Entry 3ND6 (X-ray diffraction, 2.30 A resolution); this record covers chains A and B of the 6 polymer chains in the assembly.

[Chain A (and B)]
Molecule: Phosphopantetheine adenylyltransferase
Organism: Enterococcus faecalis
Notes: EC 2.7.7.3; chain B of this document is another copy of the same molecule, construct and numbering; everything in this record applies to it too
UniProtKB: Q831P9 (COAD_ENTFA); residues 1-163 here = UniProt positions 1-163
Chain sequence (171 residues; row label = number of the first residue in the row):
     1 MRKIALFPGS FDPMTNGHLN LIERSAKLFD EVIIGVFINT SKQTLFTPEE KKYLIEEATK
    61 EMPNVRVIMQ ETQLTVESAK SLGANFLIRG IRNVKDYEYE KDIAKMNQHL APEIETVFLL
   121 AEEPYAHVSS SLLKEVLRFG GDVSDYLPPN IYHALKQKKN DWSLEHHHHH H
Disordered / not traced: 39-44, 159-171
Differences from the reference sequence: expression tag (164-171)
Small-molecule neighbours: ATP (adenosine-5'-triphosphate): F7, P8, G9, S10, G17, H18, L21, R89, G90, I91, R92, D96, E100, A121, Y125, V128, S129, S130, S131
Swiss-Prot annotation at these positions:
  - binding site (ATP): S10, H18, G90 to R92, E100, Y125 to S131
  - binding site (substrate): S10, K42, T75, R89
  - site: H18 (Transition state stabilizer)
What the authors report for this chain:
  - binding site for ATP: H18, G90, E100, Y125, V128, S130, S131

[How chain A and chain B interact]
Residue-residue contacts (42):
  M1(A) with K27(B), hydrogen bond (backbone-backbone)
  K3(A) with K27(B), hydrogen bond (side chain-backbone); L28(B)
  R24(A) with E115(B), salt bridge
  K27(A) with K3(B); F86(B); E113(B); E115(B), salt bridge
  L28(A) with K3(B); F29(B), hydrophobic; F86(B), hydrophobic
  F29(A) with L28(B), hydrophobic
  F86(A) with K27(B); L28(B), hydrophobic
  I91(A) with Y97(B), hydrophobic
  R92(A) with Y97(B)
  N93(A) with Y97(B), hydrogen bond (backbone-side chain)
  V94(A) with V94(B), hydrophobic; Y97(B)
  Y97(A) with I91(B), hydrophobic; R92(B); N93(B), hydrogen bond (side chain-backbone); V94(B), hydrophobic; L120(B), hydrophobic
  K101(A) with L120(B)
  K105(A) with E123(B)
  Q108(A) with E122(B), hydrogen bond
  E115(A) with R24(B), salt bridge; L119(B)
  T116(A) with L119(B)
  V117(A) with L28(B), hydrophobic; V117(B), hydrophobic; F118(B)
  F118(A) with V117(B); F118(B), hydrogen bond (backbone-backbone); L120(B), hydrophobic
  L120(A) with K101(B); F118(B), hydrophobic
  A121(A) with K105(B), hydrogen bond (backbone-side chain)
  E122(A) with K105(B); Q108(B)
  E123(A) with K105(B)
Also at the interface, not in a pair above, chain A (25 interface residues in all): D30, L119
Also at the interface, not in a pair above, chain B (24 interface residues in all): T116, A121

[Summary]
The interface between chain A and chain B involves 25 residues on one side and 24 on the other, with 7
hydrogen bonds and 3 salt bridges. Among the polar pairs are R24(A)-E115(B), K27(A)-E115(B) and K3(A)-K27(B).
Ligands of chain A: ATP. The paper reports a binding site for ATP at H18(A), G90(A) and E100(A) among others.
Both chains are Phosphopantetheine adenylyltransferase (Enterococcus faecalis). Entry 3ND6 (Crystal structure
of phosphopantetheine adenylyltransferase (PPAT) in complex with ATP from Enterococcus faecalis) was
determined by X-ray diffraction (same publication as 3ND5 and 3ND7).
